Entry 8OI7 (X-ray diffraction, 1.85 A resolution); this record covers chains A and B.

# Chain A (and B)
Name: Inosine-uridine preferring nucleoside hydrolase family protein
Source organism: Trichomonas vaginalis
Notes: chain B of this document is another copy of the same molecule, construct and numbering; everything in this record applies to it too
UniProt: A2FTT0 (A2FTT0_TRIV3); residues 1-347 here = UniProt positions 1-347
Chain sequence (347 residues; numbered 1 to 347; the number before each row is that of its first residue):
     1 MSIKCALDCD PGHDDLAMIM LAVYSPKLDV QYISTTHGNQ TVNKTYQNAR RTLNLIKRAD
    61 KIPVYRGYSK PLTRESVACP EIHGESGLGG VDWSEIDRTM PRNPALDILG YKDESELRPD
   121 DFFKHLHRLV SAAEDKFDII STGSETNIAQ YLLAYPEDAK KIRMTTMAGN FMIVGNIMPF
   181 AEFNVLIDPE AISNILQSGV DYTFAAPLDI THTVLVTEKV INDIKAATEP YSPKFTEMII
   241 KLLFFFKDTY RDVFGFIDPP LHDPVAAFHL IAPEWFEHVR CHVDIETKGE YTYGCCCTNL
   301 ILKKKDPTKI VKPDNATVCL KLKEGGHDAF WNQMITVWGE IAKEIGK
Unresolved in the structure: 347 (chain B: 1, 346-347)
Metal / ion sites: Ca2+: D10, D15, T142, D263; Mg2+: A22, V23, S25, L28; Ni2+: H83 (shared with C79(B), H83(B), E85(B) of chain B)
What the authors report for this chain:
  - Ca2+ coordination: D10, D15, T142, D263
  - self-association interface (contacts with another copy of this molecule): Y65 to L72, S115 to K124, G143 to A154, M167 to I177, I187 to N194, D252 to F254, C281 to K309
  - catalytic residues: H262 (citing earlier work)
  - catalytic residues: H83 (by similarity / conservation)

# How chain A and chain B interact
Contacting residue pairs (34; chain A residue first):
  Y68(A) - L153(B)
  Y68(A) - A154(B)  hydrophobic
  S69(A) - P156(B)
  K70(A) - L153(B)
  P71(A) - L153(B)
  L72(A) - L153(B)
  L72(A) - N194(B)  hydrogen bond (backbone-side chain)
  T73(A) - T73(B)
  T73(A) - E190(B)
  T73(A) - N194(B)
  Y111(A) - K124(B)  hydrogen bond
  R118(A) - H127(B)  hydrogen bond
  R118(A) - Y155(B)
  P119(A) - A154(B)
  D120(A) - D120(B)
  D120(A) - F123(B)
  F123(A) - D120(B)
  K124(A) - Y111(B)
  H127(A) - R118(B)  hydrogen bond
  Q150(A) - Q150(B)  hydrogen bond
  Q150(A) - L153(B)
  L153(A) - Y68(B)
  L153(A) - K70(B)
  L153(A) - P71(B)
  L153(A) - L72(B)
  L153(A) - Q150(B)
  A154(A) - Y68(B)  hydrophobic
  A154(A) - P119(B)
  Y155(A) - R118(B)
  P156(A) - S69(B)
  E190(A) - T73(B)
  N194(A) - L72(B)  hydrogen bond (side chain-backbone)
  N194(A) - T73(B)
  Q197(A) - E75(B)  hydrogen bond
Other interface residues (no listed pair), chain A (23 interface residues in all): E75, D121
Other interface residues (no listed pair), chain B (23 interface residues in all): D121, Q197

# In short
The chain A/chain B interface involves 23 residues from each chain, with 7 hydrogen bonds. Among the polar
pairs are L72(A)-N194(B), Y111(A)-K124(B) and R118(A)-H127(B). The Ca2+ site is built by D10(A), D15(A),
T142(A) and D263(A). From the paper: catalytic residues H262(A) and H83(A); Ca2+ coordination by D10(A),
D15(A) and T142(A) among others.
Both chains are Inosine-uridine preferring nucleoside hydrolase family protein (Trichomonas vaginalis). Entry
8OI7 (Trichomonas vaginalis riboside hydrolase) was determined by X-ray diffraction, deposited together with
8OI9, 8OIA, 8OIB and 8OIC.
